8P04 - chain A; structure by X-ray diffraction, 2.60 A resolution.

Chain A:
Molecule: Dual specificity protein kinase CLK1
Organism: Homo sapiens
Notes: EC 2.7.12.1
UniProt: P49759 (CLK1_HUMAN); numbering as in UniProt (aligned over 148-484)
Chain sequence (339 residues; each row starts with the number of its first residue):
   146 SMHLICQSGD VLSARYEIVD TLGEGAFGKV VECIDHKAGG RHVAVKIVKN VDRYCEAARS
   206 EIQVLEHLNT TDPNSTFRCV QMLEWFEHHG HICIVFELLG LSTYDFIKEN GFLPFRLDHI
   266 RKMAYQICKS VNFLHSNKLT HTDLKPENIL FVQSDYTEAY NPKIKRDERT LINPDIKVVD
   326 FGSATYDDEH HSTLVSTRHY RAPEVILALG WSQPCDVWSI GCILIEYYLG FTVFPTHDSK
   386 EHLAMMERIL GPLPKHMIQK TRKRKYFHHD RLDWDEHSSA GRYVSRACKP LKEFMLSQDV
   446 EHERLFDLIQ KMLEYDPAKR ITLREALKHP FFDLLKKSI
Not modelled in the structure: 146, 305-312, 335-340, 482-484
Differences from the reference sequence: expression tag (146-147); conflict Ala432 (Arg in P49759)
Residues lining bound ligands: Leucettinib-92 (WAK; (4Z)-2-(1-adamantylamino)-4-(1,3-benzothiazol-6-ylmethylidene)-1H-imidazol-5-one): Leu167, Gly168, Glu169, Phe172, Val175, Ala189, Lys191, Glu206, Val225, Phe241, Glu242, Leu243, Leu244, Gly245, Ser247, Asp250, Glu292, Asn293, Leu295, Val324, Asp325
Swiss-Prot annotation at these positions:
  - active site: Asp288 (Proton acceptor)
  - binding site (ATP): Leu167 to Val175, Lys191

Summary:
Chain A binds Leucettinib-92. Curated annotation (UniProt) lists active-site residue Asp288 and 10 ATP-binding
residues.
Chain A is Dual specificity protein kinase CLK1 (Homo sapiens); the structure, Crystal structure of human CLK1
in complex with Leucettinib-92, was determined by X-ray diffraction (same publication as 8P05).
